5TR2 - chain A; structure by X-ray diffraction, 2.50 A resolution.

# Chain A
Protein: Phosphoglucomutase-1
Source organism: Homo sapiens
Notes: EC 5.4.2.2; engineered mutation(s): D263G
UniProtKB: P36871 (PGM1_HUMAN); residue numbers follow UniProt; this construct covers 1-562
Chain sequence (585 residues; row label = number of the first residue in the row; numbers below 1 keep their minus sign (Met-22 is residue -22)):
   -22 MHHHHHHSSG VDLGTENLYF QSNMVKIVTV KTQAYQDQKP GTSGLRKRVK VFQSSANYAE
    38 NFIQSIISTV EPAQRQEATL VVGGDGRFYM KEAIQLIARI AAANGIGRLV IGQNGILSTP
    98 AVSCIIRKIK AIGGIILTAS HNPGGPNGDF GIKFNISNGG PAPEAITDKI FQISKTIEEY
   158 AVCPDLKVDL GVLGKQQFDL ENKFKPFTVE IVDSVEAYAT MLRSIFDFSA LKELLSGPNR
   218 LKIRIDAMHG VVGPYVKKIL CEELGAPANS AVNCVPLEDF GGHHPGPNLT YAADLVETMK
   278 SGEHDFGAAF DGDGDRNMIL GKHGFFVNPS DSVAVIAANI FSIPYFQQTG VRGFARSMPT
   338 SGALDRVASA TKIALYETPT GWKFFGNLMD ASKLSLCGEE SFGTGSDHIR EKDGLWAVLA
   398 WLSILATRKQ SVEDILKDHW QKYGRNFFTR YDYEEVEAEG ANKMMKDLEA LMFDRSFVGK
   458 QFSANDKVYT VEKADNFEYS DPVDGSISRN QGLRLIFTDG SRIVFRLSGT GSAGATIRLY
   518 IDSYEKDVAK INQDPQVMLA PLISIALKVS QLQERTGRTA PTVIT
Not modelled in the structure: -22 to -1, 508-509
Glycans and other covalent adducts: covalent link Glu377-Arg427
Modified / non-standard residues: Ser117 (phosphoserine; SEP)
Differences from the reference sequence: expression tag (-22 to 0); conflict Gly263 (Asp in P36871)
Metal / ion sites: Ca2+: Ser117, Asp288, Asp290, Asp292
Swiss-Prot annotation at these positions:
  - active site: Ser117 (Phosphoserine intermediate)
  - binding site (alpha-D-glucose 1,6-bisphosphate): Arg23, Ser117, Asp292, Arg293, Thr357, Glu376, Ser378, Lys389
  - binding site (Mg(2+)): Ser117, Asp288, Asp290, Asp292
  - modified residue: Met1 (N-acetylmethionine), Lys16 (N6-acetyllysine), Thr115 (Phosphothreonine), Ser117 (Phosphoserine), Ser134 (Phosphoserine), Thr185 (Phosphothreonine), Ser201 (Phosphoserine), Ser206 (Phosphoserine), Ser213 (Phosphoserine), Lys349 (N6-acetyllysine), Tyr353 (Phosphotyrosine), Ser369 (Phosphoserine), Ser378 (Phosphoserine), Lys419 (N6-succinyllysine), Thr467 (Phosphothreonine), Ser477 (Phosphoserine), Ser485 (Phosphoserine), Ser505 (Phosphoserine), Thr507 (Phosphothreonine), Ser509 (Phosphoserine) and 1 more in UniProt
  - natural variant: Thr19 (T19A: In CDG1T), Asn38 (N38Y: In CDG1T), Gln41 (Q41R: In CDG1T), Asp62 (D62H: In CDG1T), Lys68 (K68M: In allele PGM1*7+, allele PGM1*7-, allele PGM1*3+ and allele PGM1*3-), Thr115 (T115A: In CDG1T), Gly121 (G121R: In CDG1T), Arg221 (R221C: In allele PGM1*2+, allele PGM1*2-, allele PGM1*3+ and allele PGM1*3-), Gly263 (D263G: In CDG1T; this construct carries the variant), Gly291 (G291R: In CDG1T), Gly330 (G330R: In CDG1T), Glu377 (E377K: In CDG1T), 3 further natural variant entries in UniProt
What the authors report for this chain:
  - conformationally variable residues (side-chain flip): His118, His261, Tyr268, Arg293
  - contacts within the chain: Arg293-Glu376, Arg293-Ser378 (backbone contact)
  - post-translational modification sites: Ser117
  - mutagenesis - R293A: decreased expression
  - mutagenesis - R293A: decreased stability

# Summary
Ser117, Asp288, Asp290 and Asp292 coordinate Ca2+. UniProt lists active-site residue Ser117, 8 alpha-D-glucose
1,6-bisphosphate-binding residues and 4 Mg2+-binding residues. The paper reports that R293A reduces
expression; a modification site at Ser117.
Chain A is Phosphoglucomutase-1 (Homo sapiens); the structure, Crystal structure of the D263G missense variant
of human PGM1, was determined by X-ray diffraction together with 5JN5 from the same study.
